Entry 7QYQ (X-ray diffraction, 2.60 A resolution); this record covers chains B and C of the 4 polymer chains in the assembly.

# Chain B (and C)
Name: Dyp-type peroxidase family protein
Organism: Pseudomonas putida
Notes: chain C of this document is another copy of the same molecule, construct and numbering; everything in this record applies to it too
Reference sequence: Q88HV5 (Q88HV5_PSEPK); residues 1-287 here = UniProt positions 1-287
Amino-acid sequence (287 residues; row label = number of the first residue in the row):
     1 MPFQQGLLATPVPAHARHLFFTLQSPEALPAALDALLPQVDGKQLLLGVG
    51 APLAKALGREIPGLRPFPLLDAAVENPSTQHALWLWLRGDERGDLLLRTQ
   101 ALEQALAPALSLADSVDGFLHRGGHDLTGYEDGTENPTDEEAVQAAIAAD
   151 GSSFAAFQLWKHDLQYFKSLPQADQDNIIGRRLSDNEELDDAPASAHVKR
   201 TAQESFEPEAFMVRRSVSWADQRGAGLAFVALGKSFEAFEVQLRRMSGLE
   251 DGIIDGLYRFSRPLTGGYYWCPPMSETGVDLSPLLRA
Unresolved in the structure: 1-2, 287 (chain C: 1-2, 286-287)
Ion coordination: heme Fe near His197 (its only coordinating residue here)
Small-molecule neighbours: heme (HEM): Asp126, Tyr130, Glu131, Asp132, Gly133, Thr134, Glu135, Gln158, Trp160, His162, Ile179, Arg181, His197, Val198, Thr201, Ala202, Gln203, Glu204, Met212, Arg214, Leu227, Phe229, Phe239, Gln242, Leu243, Met246, Leu257, Ser261
From the paper describing this entry:
  - catalytic residues: Asp132, Arg214

# How chain B and chain C interact
Residue-residue contacts - 33 pairs, chain B then chain C:
  His15(B) - His15(C)  hydrogen bond
  Glu91(B) - Leu120(C)
  Glu91(B) - Arg122(C)  hydrogen bond (side chain-backbone)
  Arg92(B) - Arg92(C)
  Arg92(B) - Asp117(C)  salt bridge
  Arg92(B) - Phe119(C)
  Arg92(B) - Ala220(C)  hydrogen bond (side chain-backbone)
  Gly93(B) - Phe119(C)
  Gly93(B) - His121(C)
  Asp94(B) - His121(C)  salt bridge
  Asp94(B) - Arg122(C)  salt bridge
  Leu96(B) - Ala220(C)  hydrophobic
  Leu96(B) - Ala225(C)  hydrophobic
  Leu97(B) - Leu127(C)
  Leu97(B) - Leu164(C)  hydrophobic
  Gln100(B) - Leu164(C)
  Gln100(B) - Gln165(C)  hydrogen bond
  Gln104(B) - Gln165(C)
  Asp117(B) - Arg92(C)  salt bridge
  Phe119(B) - Arg92(C)
  Phe119(B) - Gly93(C)
  Leu120(B) - Glu91(C)
  His121(B) - Glu91(C)
  His121(B) - Gly93(C)
  His121(B) - Asp94(C)
  Arg122(B) - Glu91(C)  hydrogen bond (backbone-side chain)
  Arg122(B) - Asp94(C)  salt bridge
  Leu127(B) - Leu97(C)
  Leu164(B) - Leu97(C)  hydrophobic
  Leu164(B) - Gln100(C)
  Ala220(B) - Arg92(C)
  Ala220(B) - Leu96(C)  hydrophobic
  Gln222(B) - Gln222(C)
Interface residues without a listed pair, chain B (19 interface residues in all): Ala225

# Overview
The chain B/chain C interface involves 19 residues from each chain; the contacts include 5 hydrogen bonds and
5 salt bridges. Among the polar pairs are Arg92(B)-Asp117(C), Asp94(B)-His121(C) and Asp94(B)-Arg122(C). Chain
B binds heme. From the paper: catalytic residues Asp132(B) and Arg214(B).
Both chains are Dyp-type peroxidase family protein (Pseudomonas putida). Entry 7QYQ (Crystal structure of a
DyP-type peroxidase from Pseudomonas putida) was determined by X-ray diffraction (same publication as 7QYZ and
7QZA).
